4JI2 - chains A and E of the 21 polymer chains in the assembly; structure by X-ray diffraction, 3.64 A resolution.

# Chain A
Molecule: 16S rRNA
Source organism: Thermus thermophilus
Sequence (1522 nucleotides; each row starts with the number of its first residue; note: 42 numbers in that range are skipped by the numbering (no residue carries them; nothing is unmodelled there); a row labelled like 190A-190L holds insertion residues (190A, then the next letters in order); numbering starts at 0):
     0 UUUGUUGGAG AGUUUGAUCC UGGCUCAGGG UGAACGCUGG CGGCGUGCCU AAGACAUGCA
    60 AGUCGUGCGG G
    73 CCGCGGGGUU UU
    88 ACUCCG
    95 UGGUC
   101 AGCGGCGGAC GGGUGAGUAA CGCGUGGGU
  129A G
   130 ACCUACCCGG AAGAGGGGGA CAACCCGGGG AAACUCGGGC UAAUCCCCCA UGUGGACCCG
   190 C
190A-190L CCCUUGGGGUGU
   191 GUCCAAAGGG CUUU
   216 GCCCGCUUCC GGAUGGGCCC GCGUCCCAUC AGCUAGUUGG UGGGGUAAUG GCCCACCAAG
   276 GCGACGACGG GUAGCCGGUC UGAGAGGAUG GCCGGCCACA GGGGCACUGA GACACGGGCC
   336 CCACUCCUAC GGGAGGCAGC AGUUAGGAAU CUUCCGCAAU GGGCGCAAGC CUGACGGAGC
   396 GACGCCGCUU GGAGGAAGAA GCCCUUCGGG GUGUAAACUC CUGAA
   442 CCCGGGACGA AACCCCCGAC GA
   474 GGGGACUGAC GGUACCGGG
   494 GUAAUAGCGC CGGCCAACUC CGUGCCAGCA GCCGCGGUAA UACGGAGGGC GCGAGCGUUA
   554 CCCGGAUUCA CUGGGCGUAA AGGGCGUGUA GGCGGCCUGG GGCGUCCCAU GUGAAAGACC
   614 ACGGCUCAAC CGUGGGGGAG CGUGGGAUAC GCUCAGGCUA GACGGUGGGA GAGGGUGGUG
   674 GAAUUCCCGG AGUAGCGGUG AAAUGCGCAG AUACCGGGAG GAACGCCGAU GGCGAAGGCA
   734 GCCACCUGGU CCACCCGUGA CGCUGAGGCG CGAAAGCGUG GGGAGCAAAC CGGAUUAGAU
   794 ACCCGGGUAG UCCACGCCCU AAACGAUGCG CGCUAGGUCU CUGGGUCU
   848 CCUGGGGGCC GAAGCUAACG CGUUAAGCGC GCCGCCUGGG GAGUACGGCC GCAAGGCUGA
   908 AACUCAAAGG AAUUGACGGG GGCCCGCACA AGCGGUGGAG CAUGUGGUUU AAUUCGAAGX
   968 AACGCGAAGA ACCUUACCAG GCCUUGACAU GCUAGG
 1003A G
  1004 AACCCGGGUG AAAGCCUGGG GUGCCCC
1030A-1030D GCGA
  1031 GGGGAGCCCU AGCACAGGUG CUGCAUGGCC GUCGUCAGCU CGUGCCGUGA GGUGUUGGGU
  1091 UAAGUCCCGC AACGAGCGCA ACCCCCGCCG UUAGUUGCCA GCGGUUCGGC CGGGCACUCU
  1151 AACGGGACUG CCCGCGAAA
  1171 GCGGGAGGAA GGAGGGGACG ACGUCUGGUC AGCAUGGCCC UUACGGCCUG GGCGACACAC
  1231 GUGCUACAAU GCCCACUACA AAGCGAUGCC ACCCGGCAAC GGGGAGCUAA UCGCAAAAAG
  1291 GUGGGCCCAG UUCGGAUUGG GGUCUGCAAC CCGACCCCAU GAAGCCGGAA UCGCUAGUAA
  1351 UCGCGGAUCA G
 1361A C
  1362 CAUGCCGCGG UGAAUACGUU CCCGGGCCUU GUACACACXG CCXGUXACGC CAUGGGAGCG
  1422 GGCUCUACCC GAAGUCGCCG GG
  1446 AGCCUACGGG
  1459 CAGGCGCCGA GGGUAGGGCC CGUGACUGGG GCGAAGUCGU AACAAGGUAG CUGUACCGGA
  1519 AGGUGCGGCU GGAUCCACUC CUUUCU
Not modelled in the structure: 0-4, 1534-1538
Modified / non-standard residues: PSU (pseudouridine-5'-monophosphate) at position 516, 7MG (7N-methyl-8-hydroguanosine-5'-monophosphate) at position 527, M2G (N2-dimethylguanosine-5'-monophosphate) at position 966, 5MC (5-methylcytidine-5'-monophosphate) at position 967, 2MG (2N-methylguanosine-5'-monophosphate) at position 1207, 5MC (5-methylcytidine-5'-monophosphate) at position 1400, 4OC (4n,o2'-methylcytidine-5'-monophosphate) at position 1402, 5MC (5-methylcytidine-5'-monophosphate) at position 1404, 5MC (5-methylcytidine-5'-monophosphate) at position 1407, UR3 (3-methyluridine-5'-monophoshate) at position 1498, MA6 (6N-dimethyladenosine-5'-monophoshate) at position 1518, MA6 (6N-dimethyladenosine-5'-monophoshate) at position 1519, PSU (pseudouridine-5'-monophosphate) at position 1540, PSU (pseudouridine-5'-monophosphate) at position 1541
Sequence notes: engineered mutation C1534 (A2157 in M26923.1); conflict A1535 (C2158 in M26923.1)
Bound ions: Mg2+ site 1 near U5 (its only coordinating residue here); Mg2+ site 2: U12, C526, 7MG_527, A914; Mg2+ site 3 near U12 (its only coordinating residue here); Mg2+ site 4 near U13 (its only coordinating residue here); Mg2+ site 5 near G21 (its only coordinating residue here); Mg2+ site 6: G21, G22; Mg2+ site 7 near C48 (its only coordinating residue here); Mg2+ site 8 near A53 (its only coordinating residue here); Mg2+ site 9: C58, U387; Mg2+ site 10: A59, C386; Mg2+ site 11: U62, G105; Mg2+ site 12 near C89 (its only coordinating residue here); 125 more Mg2+ sites not listed
What the authors report for this chain:
  - conformationally variable residues: A1492
  - mutagenesis - C1490U: increased growth

# Chain E
Name: Ribosomal protein S5
Source organism: Thermus thermophilus
UniProt: Q5SHQ5 (RS5_THET8); residue numbers follow UniProt; this construct covers 1-162
Sequence (162 residues; each row starts with the number of its first residue):
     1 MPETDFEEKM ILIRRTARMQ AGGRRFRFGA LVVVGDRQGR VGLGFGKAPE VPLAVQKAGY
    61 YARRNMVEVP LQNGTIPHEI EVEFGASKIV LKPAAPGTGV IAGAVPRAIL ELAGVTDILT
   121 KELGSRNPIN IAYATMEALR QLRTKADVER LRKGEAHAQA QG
Not modelled in the structure: 1-4, 155-162

# Chain A / chain E interface
Residue-residue contacts (74; chain A residue first):
  U5(A) - Ala95(E)  base contact
  G6(A) - Ala94(E)  base contact
  G6(A) - Ala95(E)  hydrogen bond to the base
  G6(A) - Thr98(E)  hydrogen bond to the base
  G6(A) - Leu119(E)  sugar contact
  G7(A) - Lys92(E)  hydrogen bond to the base
  G7(A) - Leu119(E)  sugar contact
  G7(A) - Thr120(E)  hydrogen bond to the sugar
  A8(A) - Ile101(E)  sugar contact
  A8(A) - Ala102(E)  hydrogen bond to the sugar
  A8(A) - Gly103(E)  sugar contact
  A8(A) - Thr120(E)  sugar contact
  G9(A) - Lys121(E)  salt bridge to the phosphate
  G9(A) - Glu122(E)  hydrogen bond to the phosphate
  G9(A) - Arg126(E)  hydrogen bond to the base
  A10(A) - Arg126(E)  phosphate contact
  G15(A) - Ala17(E)  sugar contact
  G15(A) - Met19(E)  sugar contact
  G15(A) - Arg24(E)  hydrogen bond to the sugar
  A16(A) - Thr16(E)  sugar contact
  A16(A) - Ala17(E)  sugar contact
  C18(A) - Arg14(E)  salt bridge to the phosphate
  C18(A) - Asn127(E)  hydrogen bond to the phosphate
  C18(A) - Asn130(E)  phosphate contact
  C19(A) - Ala86(E)  sugar contact
  C19(A) - Ser125(E)  hydrogen bond to the phosphate
  C19(A) - Asn127(E)  phosphate contact
  C19(A) - Asn130(E)  hydrogen bond to the phosphate
  A559(A) - Lys121(E)  salt bridge to the phosphate
  A559(A) - Arg126(E)  salt bridge to the phosphate
  A864(A) - Gly85(E)  phosphate contact
  U921(A) - Arg18(E)  sugar contact
  U921(A) - Met19(E)  hydrogen bond to the sugar
  G922(A) - Met19(E)  sugar contact
  G922(A) - Gln20(E)  sugar contact
  G922(A) - Ala21(E)  hydrogen bond to the sugar
  A923(A) - Ala21(E)  phosphate contact
  C1069(A) - Gln20(E)  hydrogen bond to the phosphate
  C1069(A) - Arg25(E)  hydrogen bond to the phosphate
  U1070(A) - Arg18(E)  salt bridge to the phosphate
  U1070(A) - Gln20(E)  hydrogen bond to the phosphate
  U1070(A) - Arg25(E)  salt bridge to the phosphate
  G1072(A) - Pro49(E)  phosphate contact
  G1072(A) - Leu53(E)  phosphate contact
  G1072(A) - Lys57(E)  salt bridge to the phosphate
  U1073(A) - Lys57(E)  salt bridge to the phosphate
  U1073(A) - Tyr60(E)  phosphate contact
  G1074(A) - Tyr60(E)  hydrogen bond to the phosphate
  G1074(A) - Tyr61(E)  hydrogen bond to the phosphate
  U1078(A) - Phe84(E)  sugar contact
  U1078(A) - Ile129(E)  sugar contact
  U1078(A) - Asn130(E)  hydrogen bond to the sugar
  U1078(A) - Tyr133(E)  sugar contact
  G1079(A) - Arg14(E)  hydrogen bond to the phosphate
  G1079(A) - Phe45(E)  sugar contact
  G1079(A) - Lys47(E)  phosphate contact
  G1079(A) - Tyr133(E)  hydrogen bond to the phosphate
  A1080(A) - Arg14(E)  salt bridge to the phosphate
  A1080(A) - Thr16(E)  hydrogen bond to the phosphate
  A1080(A) - Ala17(E)  sugar contact
  A1080(A) - Lys47(E)  salt bridge to the phosphate
  G1081(A) - Thr16(E)  hydrogen bond to the phosphate
  G1081(A) - Arg18(E)  phosphate contact
  G1081(A) - Arg27(E)  phosphate contact
  G1082(A) - Arg27(E)  salt bridge to the phosphate
  C1192(A) - Arg25(E)  hydrogen bond to the base
  G1193(A) - Gly22(E)  sugar contact
  U1194(A) - Gly22(E)  sugar contact
  A1396(A) - Met19(E)  base contact
  C1397(A) - Arg24(E)  salt bridge to the phosphate
  A1398(A) - Met19(E)  base contact
  A1398(A) - Ala21(E)  base contact
  A1398(A) - Gly22(E)  base contact
  A1398(A) - Gly23(E)  base contact
Also at the interface, not in a pair above, chain A (37 interface residues in all): U17, U20, G558, U560, C1071, G1077
Also at the interface, not in a pair above, chain E (42 interface residues in all): Ala48, Arg107, Leu123

# In short
37 residues of chain A face 42 of chain E across their interface, with 24 hydrogen bonds and 12 salt bridges.
Polar contacts include G6(A)-Ala95(E), G6(A)-Thr98(E) and G7(A)-Lys92(E). U12(A), C526(A), 7MG_527(A) and
A914(A) form the Mg2+ site 2. From the paper: C1490U of chain A increases growth; conformational variability
at A1492(A).
Chain A is 16S rRNA and chain E is Ribosomal protein S5, both from Thermus thermophilus; the structure,
Crystal Structure of 30S ribosomal subunit from Thermus thermophilus, was determined by X-ray diffraction
together with 4JI0, 4JI1, 4JI3, 4JI4, 4JI5, 4JI6, 4JI7 and 4JI8 from the same study.
